Entry 5VNK (X-ray diffraction, 2.55 A resolution); this record covers chains A and C of the 4 polymer chains in the assembly.

# Chain A
Protein: Protein transport protein Sec23A
Source organism: Homo sapiens
UniProtKB: Q15436 (SC23A_HUMAN); numbering as in UniProt (aligned over 1-764)
Amino-acid sequence (764 residues; each row starts with the number of its first residue):
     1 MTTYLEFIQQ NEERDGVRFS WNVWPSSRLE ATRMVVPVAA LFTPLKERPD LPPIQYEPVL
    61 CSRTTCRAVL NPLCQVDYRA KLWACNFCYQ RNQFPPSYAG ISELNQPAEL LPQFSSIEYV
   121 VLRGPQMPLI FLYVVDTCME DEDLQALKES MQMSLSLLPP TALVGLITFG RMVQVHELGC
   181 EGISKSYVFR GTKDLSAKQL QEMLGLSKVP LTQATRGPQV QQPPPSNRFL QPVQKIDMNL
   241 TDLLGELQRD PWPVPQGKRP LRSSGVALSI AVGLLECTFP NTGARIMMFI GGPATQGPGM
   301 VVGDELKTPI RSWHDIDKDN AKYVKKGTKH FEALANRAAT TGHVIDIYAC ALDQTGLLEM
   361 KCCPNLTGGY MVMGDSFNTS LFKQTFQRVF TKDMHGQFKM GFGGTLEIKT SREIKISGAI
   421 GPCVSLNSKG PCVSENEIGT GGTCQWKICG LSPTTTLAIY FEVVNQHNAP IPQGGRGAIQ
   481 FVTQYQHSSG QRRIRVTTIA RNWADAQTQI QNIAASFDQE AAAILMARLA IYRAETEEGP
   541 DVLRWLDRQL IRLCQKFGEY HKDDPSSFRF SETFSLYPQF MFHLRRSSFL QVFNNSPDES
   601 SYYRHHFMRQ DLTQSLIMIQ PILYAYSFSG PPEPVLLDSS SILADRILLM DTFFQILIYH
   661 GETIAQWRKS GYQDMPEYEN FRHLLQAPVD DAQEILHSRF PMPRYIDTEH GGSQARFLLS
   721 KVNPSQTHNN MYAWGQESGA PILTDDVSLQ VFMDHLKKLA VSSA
Disordered / not traced: 1-2, 206-224, 465-474, 538-540, 724-745
Bound ions: Zn2+: C66, C85, C88

# Chain C
Protein: Vesicle-trafficking protein SEC22b
Source organism: Mus musculus
UniProtKB: O08547 (SC22B_MOUSE); numbering as in UniProt (aligned over 1-157)
Amino-acid sequence (157 residues; numbered 1 to 157; the number before each row is that of its first residue):
     1 MVLLTMIARV ADGLPLAASM QEDEQSGRDL QQYQSQAKQL FRKLNEQSPT RCTLEAGAMT
    61 FHYIIEQGVC YLVLCEAAFP KKLAFAYLED LHSEFDEQHG KKVPTVSRPY SFIEFDTFIQ
   121 KTKKLYIDSR ARRNLGSINT ELQDVQRIMV ANIEEVL
Disordered / not traced: 24-28, 131-147
Curated features (UniProtKB/Swiss-Prot):
  - modified residue: K38 (N6-acetyllysine), S137 (Phosphoserine), T140 (Phosphothreonine)

# Chain A / chain C interface
Contacting residue pairs (14):
  R249(A) - R130(C)
  D250(A) - R130(C)  hydrogen bond (backbone-side chain)
  P251(A) - R130(C)
  W252(A) - R130(C)  hydrogen bond (backbone-side chain)
  P253(A) - I127(C)
  P253(A) - D128(C)
  P253(A) - R130(C)
  V254(A) - D128(C)  hydrogen bond (backbone-side chain)
  V254(A) - S129(C)  hydrogen bond (backbone-side chain)
  V254(A) - R130(C)
  P255(A) - M1(C)  hydrophobic
  P255(A) - S129(C)
  Q256(A) - P80(C)
  Q256(A) - S129(C)
Also at the interface, not in a pair above, chain C (9 interface residues in all): F79, L83, Y126

# Summary
8 residues of chain A and 9 residues of chain C are in contact, with 4 hydrogen bonds. Polar contacts include
D250(A)-R130(C), W252(A)-R130(C) and V254(A)-D128(C). C66(A), C85(A) and C88(A) form the Zn2+ site.
Chain A is Protein transport protein Sec23A (Homo sapiens) and chain C is Vesicle-trafficking protein SEC22b
(Mus musculus); the structure, Crystal structure of Sec23a/Sec24a/Sec22 complexed with a C-terminal LL sorting
motif, was determined by X-ray diffraction (same publication as 5VNE, 5VNF, 5VNG, 5VNH, 5VNI, 5VNJ and 4
further entries).
